Entry 6VLR (electron microscopy, 4.42 A resolution (low resolution: residue-level contacts below are approximate; hydrogen-bond / salt-bridge calls are withheld)); this record covers chains H and J of the 14 polymer chains in the assembly.

Chain H:
Protein: Envelope glycoprotein gp120
From: Human immunodeficiency virus 1
UniProtKB: Q2N0S6 (Q2N0S6_9HIV1); the construct lacks a stretch of the UniProt sequence and is renumbered around it, so the offset changes along the chain: 31-137 = UniProt 30-136; 152-185 = UniProt 143-176; 188-309 = UniProt 187-308; 312-323 = UniProt 309-320; 2 more segments
Amino-acid sequence (475 residues; row label = number of the first residue in the row; note: 18 numbers in that range are skipped by the numbering (no residue carries them; nothing is unmodelled there); a row labelled like 151A-151E holds insertion residues (151A, then the next letters in order)):
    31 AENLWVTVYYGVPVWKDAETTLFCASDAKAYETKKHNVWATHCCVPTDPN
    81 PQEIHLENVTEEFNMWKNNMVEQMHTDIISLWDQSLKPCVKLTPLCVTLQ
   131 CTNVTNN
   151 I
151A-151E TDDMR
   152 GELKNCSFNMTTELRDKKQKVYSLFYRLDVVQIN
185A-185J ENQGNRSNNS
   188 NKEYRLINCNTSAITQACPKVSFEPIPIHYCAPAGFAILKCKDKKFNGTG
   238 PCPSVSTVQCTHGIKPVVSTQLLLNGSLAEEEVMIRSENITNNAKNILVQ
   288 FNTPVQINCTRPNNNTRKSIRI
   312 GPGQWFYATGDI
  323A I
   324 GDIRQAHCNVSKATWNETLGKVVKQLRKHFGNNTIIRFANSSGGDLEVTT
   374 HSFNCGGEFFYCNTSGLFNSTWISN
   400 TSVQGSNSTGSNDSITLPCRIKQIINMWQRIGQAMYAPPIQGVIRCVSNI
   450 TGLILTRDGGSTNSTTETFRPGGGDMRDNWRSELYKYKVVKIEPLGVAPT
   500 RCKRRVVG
Not modelled in the structure: 31-34, 59-66, 151A-151E, 185B-185J, 400-410, 459-462, 504-507
Differences from the reference sequence: conflict Lys64 (Glu63 in Q2N0S6), Cys73 (Ala72 in Q2N0S6), Trp316 (Ala313 in Q2N0S6), Asn332 (Thr330 in Q2N0S6), Cys501 (Ala498 in Q2N0S6)
Disulfides: Cys54-Cys74, Cys119-Cys205, Cys126-Cys196, Cys131-Cys157, Cys218-Cys247, Cys228-Cys239, Cys296-Cys331, Cys378-Cys445, Cys385-Cys418
Glycans and other covalent adducts: N-acetylglucosamine (NAG) linked to Asn88, Asn156, Asn262, Asn295, Asn301, Asn386, Asn392, Asn448; glycan linked to Asn137, Asn332
Small-molecule neighbours:
  - N-acetylglucosamine (NAG; 2-acetamido-2-deoxy-beta-D-glucopyranose), molecule 1: Phe159, Asn160, Gln170, Lys171
  - N-acetylglucosamine (NAG), molecule 2: Val182, Arg192, Leu193, Ile194, Asn195, Cys196, Asn197, Thr198
  - N-acetylglucosamine (NAG), molecule 3: Phe233, Asn234, Thr236, Pro238

Chain J:
Protein: BG505 SOSIPv5.2 gp41
From: Human immunodeficiency virus 1
UniProtKB: Q2N0S6 (Q2N0S6_9HIV1); residues 512-664 here correspond to UniProt positions 509-661 (UniProt number = residue number - 3)
Amino-acid sequence (153 residues; numbered 512 to 664; the number before each row is that of its first residue):
   512 AVGIGAVFLGFLGAAGSTMGAASMTLTVQARNLLSGIVQQQSNLLRAPEC
   562 QQHLLKLTVWGIKQLQARVLAVERYLRDQQLLGIWGCSGKLICCTNVPWN
   612 SSWSNRNLSEIWDNMTWLQWDKEISNYTQIIYGLLEESQNQQEKNEQDLL
   662 ALD
Not modelled in the structure: 512-520, 547-567, 664
Differences from the reference sequence: conflict Pro559 (Ile556 in Q2N0S6), Cys561 (Ala558 in Q2N0S6), Cys605 (Thr602 in Q2N0S6)
Disulfides: Cys598-Cys604

How chain H and chain J interact:
Disulfides between the chains: Cys501(H)-Cys605(J)
Residue-residue contacts (96):
  Trp35(H) - Val608(J)
  Trp35(H) - Pro609(J)
  Trp35(H) - Trp610(J)
  Val36(H) - Cys605(J)
  Val36(H) - Thr606(J)
  Val36(H) - Val608(J)
  Val36(H) - Pro609(J)
  Val36(H) - Trp610(J)
  Thr37(H) - Ile603(J)
  Thr37(H) - Cys604(J)
  Thr37(H) - Cys605(J)
  Val38(H) - Trp596(J)
  Val38(H) - Leu602(J)
  Val38(H) - Ile603(J)
  Val38(H) - Cys604(J)
  Val38(H) - Leu646(J)
  Tyr39(H) - Ser534(J)
  Tyr39(H) - Leu602(J)
  Tyr39(H) - Ile603(J)
  Tyr39(H) - Trp623(J)
  Tyr39(H) - Trp628(J)
  Tyr40(H) - Leu537(J)
  Tyr40(H) - Leu544(J)
  Tyr40(H) - Asp589(J)
  Tyr40(H) - Leu602(J)
  Gly41(H) - Leu537(J)
  Gly41(H) - Gln540(J)
  Val42(H) - Leu537(J)
  Val42(H) - Gln540(J)
  Val42(H) - Trp628(J)
  Pro43(H) - Ala525(J)
  Pro43(H) - Gln540(J)
  Pro43(H) - Trp628(J)
  Val44(H) - Trp628(J)
  Val44(H) - Leu629(J)
  Trp45(H) - Ala526(J)
  Trp45(H) - Leu629(J)
  Lys46(H) - Asp632(J)
  Phe53(H) - Lys574(J)
  Phe53(H) - Gln575(J)
  Phe53(H) - Ala578(J)
  Cys54(H) - Trp571(J)
  Thr71(H) - Trp571(J)
  His72(H) - Trp571(J)
  Cys73(H) - Leu568(J)
  Cys74(H) - Trp571(J)
  Ile84(H) - Gly521(J)
  Ile84(H) - Phe522(J)
  Ile84(H) - Leu523(J)
  Ile84(H) - Gly524(J)
  Leu86(H) - Leu523(J)
  Glu87(H) - Gly527(J)
  Val89(H) - Ala526(J)
  Val89(H) - Gly527(J)
  Asp107(H) - Lys574(J)
  Leu111(H) - Val570(J)
  Leu111(H) - Trp571(J)
  Gln114(H) - Thr569(J)
  Ala221(H) - Leu544(J)
  Ala221(H) - Ala582(J)
  Ala221(H) - Arg585(J)
  Phe223(H) - Arg585(J)
  Leu226(H) - Leu523(J)
  Ile491(H) - Phe522(J)
  Pro493(H) - Leu544(J)
  Pro493(H) - Asp589(J)
  Leu494(H) - Asp589(J)
  Leu494(H) - Leu592(J)
  Leu494(H) - Leu593(J)
  Leu494(H) - Trp596(J)
  Leu494(H) - Tyr643(J)
  Val496(H) - Trp628(J)
  Val496(H) - Trp631(J)
  Val496(H) - Ile635(J)
  Val496(H) - Ile642(J)
  Ala497(H) - Met530(J)
  Ala497(H) - Trp623(J)
  Ala497(H) - Trp628(J)
  Ala497(H) - Trp631(J)
  Pro498(H) - Trp610(J)
  Pro498(H) - Leu619(J)
  Pro498(H) - Ile622(J)
  Pro498(H) - Trp623(J)
  Pro498(H) - Trp631(J)
  Thr499(H) - Leu619(J)
  Thr499(H) - Trp623(J)
  Arg500(H) - Leu619(J)
  Cys501(H) - Cys605(J)  disulfide
  Lys502(H) - Thr606(J)
  Arg503(H) - Trp596(J)
  Arg503(H) - Gly597(J)
  Arg503(H) - Cys598(J)
  Arg503(H) - Cys605(J)
  Arg503(H) - Thr606(J)
  Arg503(H) - Gln650(J)
  Arg503(H) - Gln653(J)
Also at the interface, not in a pair above, chain H (48 interface residues in all): Thr51, Trp69, Asn88, Ser110, Pro220, Gly222, Ala224, Thr244, Gly495
Also at the interface, not in a pair above, chain J (55 interface residues in all): Ala533, Thr536, Ala541, Leu545, Ser546, Gln590, Asn607

Summary:
The interface between chain H and chain J involves 48 residues on one side and 55 on the other, with 1
disulfide bond. Ligands of chain H: 3 copies of N-acetylglucosamine.
Chain H is Envelope glycoprotein gp120 and chain J is BG505 SOSIPv5.2 gp41, both from Human immunodeficiency
virus 1; the structure, BG505 SOSIP.v5.2 in complex with rhesus macaque Fab RM20E1 and PGT122 Fab, was
determined by electron microscopy, deposited together with 6VOR, 6VSR, 6VO1 and 6VN0.
